6IPU - chains C and J of the 10 polymer chains in the assembly; structure by X-ray diffraction, 1.99 A resolution.

== Chain C ==
Protein: Histone H2A type 1-B/E
Organism: Homo sapiens
UniProtKB: P04908 (H2A1B_HUMAN); residues 13-119 here correspond to UniProt positions 14-120 (UniProt number = residue number + 1)
Amino-acid sequence (107 residues; numbered 13 to 119; the number before each row is that of its first residue):
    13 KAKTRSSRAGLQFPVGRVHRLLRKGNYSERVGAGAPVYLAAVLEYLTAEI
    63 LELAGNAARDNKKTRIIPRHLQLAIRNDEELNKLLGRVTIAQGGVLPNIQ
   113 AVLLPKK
UniProt features mapped onto this chain:
  - modified residue: Lys13 (N6-(beta-hydroxybutyryl)lysine), Lys36 (N6-(2-hydroxyisobutyryl)lysine), Lys74 (N6-(2-hydroxyisobutyryl)lysine), Lys75 (N6-(2-hydroxyisobutyryl)lysine), Lys95 (N6-(2-hydroxyisobutyryl)lysine), Gln104 (N5-methylglutamine), Lys118 (N6-(2-hydroxyisobutyryl)lysine), Lys119 (N6-crotonyllysine)
  - cross-link (Glycyl lysine isopeptide (Lys-Gly)): Lys13 (interchain with G-Cter in ubiquitin), Lys15 (interchain with G-Cter in ubiquitin), Lys119 (interchain with G-Cter in ubiquitin)
From the paper describing this entry:
  - mutagenesis - N38H/R99G: increased stability

== Chain J ==
Molecule: 145-nt DNA strand
Organism: Homo sapiens
Sequence (145 nucleotides; numbered -72 to 72; the number before each row is that of its first residue; numbers below 1 keep their minus sign (DA-72 is residue -72)):
   -72 ATCAATATCCACCTGCAGATACTACCAAAAGTGTATTTGGAAACTGCTCC
   -22 ATCAAAAGGCATGTTCAGCTGATTCAGCTGAACATGCCTTTTGATGGAGC
    28 AGTTTCCAAATACACTTTTGGTAGTATCTGCAGGTGGATATTGAT

== How chain C and chain J interact ==
Pairs across the interface (13):
  Arg29(C) with DG47(J), phosphate contact; DG48(J), salt bridge to the phosphate
  Arg35(C) with DT38(J), salt bridge to the phosphate
  Arg42(C) with DA37(J), sugar contact; DT38(J), phosphate contact
  Val43(C) with DA37(J), phosphate contact; DT38(J), hydrogen bond to the phosphate
  Gly44(C) with DA37(J), phosphate contact
  Ala45(C) with DA37(J), hydrogen bond to the phosphate
  Lys75(C) with DC58(J), phosphate contact
  Thr76(C) with DC58(J), hydrogen bond to the phosphate
  Arg77(C) with DG57(J), hydrogen bond to the sugar; DC58(J), hydrogen bond to the phosphate
Other interface residues (no listed pair), chain C (12 interface residues in all): Ala14, Glu41, Lys74
Other interface residues (no listed pair), chain J (9 interface residues in all): DT44, DT45, DA59

== In short ==
Chain C and chain J form an interface of 12 and 9 residues respectively, with 5 hydrogen bonds and 2 salt
bridges. Polar contacts include Arg77(C)-DG57(J), Val43(C)-DT38(J) and Ala45(C)-DA37(J). From the paper:
N38H/R99G of chain C increase stability.
Here chain C is Histone H2A type 1-B/E and chain J is a 145-nt DNA strand, both from Homo sapiens. Entry 6IPU
(Human nucleosome core particle containing 145 bp of DNA) was determined by X-ray diffraction, deposited
together with 6JXD, 6K1I, 6K1J and 6K1K.
